9IVR - chains A and B of the 24 polymer chains in the assembly; structure by electron microscopy, 2.80 A resolution.

== Chain A (and B) ==
Name: Ras GTPase-activating protein-binding protein 1
Source organism: Homo sapiens
Notes: EC 3.6.4.12, 3.6.4.13; chain B of this document is another copy of the same molecule, construct and numbering; everything in this record applies to it too
UniProtKB: Q13283 (G3BP1_HUMAN); residue numbers follow UniProt; this construct covers 1-138
Sequence (141 residues; each row starts with the number of its first residue; numbers below 1 keep their minus sign (Gly-2 is residue -2)):
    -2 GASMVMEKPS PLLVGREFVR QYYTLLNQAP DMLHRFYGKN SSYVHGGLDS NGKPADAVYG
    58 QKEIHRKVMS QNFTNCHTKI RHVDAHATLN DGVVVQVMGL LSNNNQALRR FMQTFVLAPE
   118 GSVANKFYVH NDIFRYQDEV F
Unresolved in the structure: -2 to 4
Sequence notes: expression tag (-2 to 0)
Swiss-Prot annotation at these positions:
  - cross-link (Glycyl lysine isopeptide (Lys-Gly)): Lys36 (interchain with G-Cter in ubiquitin), Lys50 (interchain with G-Cter in ubiquitin), Lys59 (interchain with G-Cter in ubiquitin), Lys64 (interchain with G-Cter in ubiquitin), Lys76 (interchain with G-Cter in ubiquitin), Lys123 (interchain with G-Cter in ubiquitin)

== Chain A / chain B interface ==
Pairs across the interface (68; chain A residue first):
  Val41(A) - His83(B)
  Pro51(A) - His79(B)
  Arg78(A) - Val137(B)
  Arg78(A) - Phe138(B)
  His79(A) - Pro51(B)
  His79(A) - Arg132(B)  hydrogen bond
  His79(A) - Val137(B)
  Asp81(A) - Ile130(B)
  Asp81(A) - Arg132(B)  salt bridge
  His83(A) - Ser39(B)
  His83(A) - Val41(B)
  His83(A) - Ala54(B)
  His83(A) - Asn128(B)
  His83(A) - Ile130(B)
  Ala84(A) - Asn128(B)  hydrogen bond (backbone-side chain)
  Thr85(A) - Val113(B)
  Thr85(A) - His127(B)
  Thr85(A) - Asn128(B)  hydrogen bond
  Leu86(A) - Leu86(B)
  Leu86(A) - Asn87(B)
  Leu86(A) - Ala115(B)  hydrophobic
  Leu86(A) - His127(B)
  Asn87(A) - Leu86(B)
  Asn87(A) - Asn87(B)  hydrogen bond
  Val91(A) - Val113(B)  hydrophobic
  Val91(A) - Asn128(B)
  Gln93(A) - Met109(B)
  Gln93(A) - Gln110(B)
  Gln93(A) - Thr111(B)  hydrogen bond
  Gln93(A) - Ile130(B)
  Met95(A) - Met109(B)  hydrophobic
  Met95(A) - Arg132(B)
  Met95(A) - Val137(B)  hydrophobic
  Met95(A) - Phe138(B)  hydrophobic
  Gly96(A) - Phe138(B)
  Arg107(A) - Gln134(B)
  Arg107(A) - Phe138(B)
  Phe108(A) - Phe138(B)
  Met109(A) - Gln93(B)  hydrogen bond
  Met109(A) - Met109(B)  hydrophobic
  Met109(A) - Gln110(B)
  Thr111(A) - Val91(B)
  Thr111(A) - Thr111(B)  hydrogen bond
  Val113(A) - Thr85(B)
  Ala115(A) - Leu86(B)  hydrophobic
  His127(A) - Thr85(B)
  His127(A) - Leu86(B)
  Asn128(A) - Ala84(B)  hydrogen bond (side chain-backbone)
  Asn128(A) - Thr85(B)  hydrogen bond
  Asn128(A) - Val91(B)
  Ile130(A) - His83(B)
  Ile130(A) - Val91(B)  hydrophobic
  Ile130(A) - Gln93(B)  hydrogen bond (backbone-side chain)
  Arg132(A) - His79(B)  hydrogen bond
  Arg132(A) - Asp81(B)  salt bridge
  Arg132(A) - Gln93(B)  hydrogen bond
  Arg132(A) - Met95(B)
  Tyr133(A) - Met95(B)
  Gln134(A) - Met109(B)
  Gln134(A) - Gln134(B)  hydrogen bond
  Gln134(A) - Phe138(B)
  Val137(A) - Arg78(B)
  Val137(A) - His79(B)
  Val137(A) - Met95(B)  hydrophobic
  Phe138(A) - Arg78(B)
  Phe138(A) - Met95(B)
  Phe138(A) - Gly96(B)
  Phe138(A) - Arg107(B)
Other interface residues (no listed pair), chain A (31 interface residues in all): Ser39, Ala54, Leu97
Other interface residues (no listed pair), chain B (32 interface residues in all): Val94, Leu97, Tyr133

== In short ==
31 residues of chain A face 32 of chain B across their interface, with 13 hydrogen bonds and 2 salt bridges.
Among the polar pairs are Asp81(A)-Arg132(B), His79(A)-Arg132(B) and Ala84(A)-Asn128(B).
Both chains are Ras GTPase-activating protein-binding protein 1 (Homo sapiens). Entry 9IVR (Cryo-EM structure
of the CHIKV nsP3 peptide in complex with the NTF2L domain of G3BP1 (Conformation ...) was determined by
electron microscopy together with 9IVQ, 9IVS and 9J5S from the same study.
